Entry 6G8P (X-ray diffraction, 1.90 A resolution); this record covers chains A and P.

# Chain A
Molecule: 14-3-3 protein sigma
From: Homo sapiens
UniProtKB: P31947 (1433S_HUMAN); residue numbers follow UniProt; this construct covers 1-231
Chain sequence (236 residues; each row starts with the number of its first residue; numbers below 1 keep their minus sign (Gly-4 is residue -4)):
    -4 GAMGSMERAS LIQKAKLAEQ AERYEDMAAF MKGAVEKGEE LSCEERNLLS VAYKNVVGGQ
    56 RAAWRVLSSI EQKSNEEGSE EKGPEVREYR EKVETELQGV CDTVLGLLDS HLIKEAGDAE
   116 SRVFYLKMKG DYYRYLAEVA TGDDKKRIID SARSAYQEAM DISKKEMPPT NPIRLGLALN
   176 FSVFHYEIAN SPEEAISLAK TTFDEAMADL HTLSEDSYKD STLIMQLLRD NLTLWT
Construct notes: expression tag (-4 to 0)
Swiss-Prot annotation at these positions:
  - site (Interaction with phosphoserine on interacting protein): Arg56, Arg129
  - modified residue (Phosphoserine): Ser5, Ser74
Ion coordination: Ca2+ site 1 near Glu2 (its only coordinating residue here); Ca2+ site 2: Glu35, Glu110, Glu188

# Chain P
Molecule: Transcriptional coactivator YAP1
UniProtKB: P46937 (YAP1_HUMAN); the author numbering skips numbers that UniProt does not, so the offset changes along the chain: 124-128 = UniProt 124-128; 134-138 = UniProt 129-133
Chain sequence (11 residues; row label = number of the first residue in the row; note: 5 numbers in that range are skipped by the numbering (no residue carries them; nothing is unmodelled there)):
   123 XRAHSS
   134 PASXQ
Not modelled in the structure: 123-124, 135-138
Construct notes: acetylation (123)
Modified / non-standard residues: ACE (acetyl group) at position 123, B3L ((3S)-3-amino-5-methylhexanoic acid) at position 137; Ser127 (phosphoserine; SEP); Pro134 (beta3-proline; EOE)
Swiss-Prot annotation at these positions:
  - modified residue (Phosphoserine): Ser127, Ser128, Ser136
Glycans and other covalent adducts: covalent link Ser128-Pro134

# How chain A and chain P interact
Pairs across the interface (20):
  Arg56(A) - Ser127(P)
  Lys122(A) - Ser128(P)  hydrogen bond
  Arg129(A) - Ser127(P)
  Tyr130(A) - Ser127(P)
  Gly171(A) - Ser128(P)
  Leu174(A) - His126(P)
  Leu174(A) - Ser127(P)
  Leu174(A) - Ser128(P)
  Asn175(A) - Ser127(P)
  Asn175(A) - Ser128(P)  hydrogen bond (side chain-backbone)
  Val178(A) - Ala125(P)  hydrophobic
  Val178(A) - His126(P)
  Glu182(A) - Ala125(P)  hydrogen bond (side chain-backbone)
  Leu222(A) - His126(P)
  Leu222(A) - Pro134(P)
  Asp225(A) - His126(P)
  Asn226(A) - Ala125(P)
  Asn226(A) - His126(P)  hydrogen bond (side chain-backbone)
  Leu229(A) - Ala125(P)
  Trp230(A) - Ala125(P)  hydrophobic
Other interface residues (no listed pair), chain A (16 interface residues in all): Lys49, Ile219

# Overview
16 residues of chain A face 5 of chain P across their interface, with 4 hydrogen bonds. Polar pairs include
Lys122(A)-Ser128(P), Asn175(A)-Ser128(P) and Glu182(A)-Ala125(P). Glu35(A), Glu110(A) and Glu188(A) form the
Ca2+ site 2.
Here chain A is 14-3-3 protein sigma (Homo sapiens) and chain P is Transcriptional coactivator YAP1. Entry
6G8P (14-3-3sigma in complex with a P129beta3P and L132beta3L mutated YAP pS127 phosphopeptide) was determined
by X-ray diffraction together with 6G6X, 6G8I, 6G8J, 6G8K, 6G8L and 6G8Q from the same study.
